PDB entry 7DSO | X-ray diffraction, 2.34 A resolution | chains A and B

== Chain A (and B) ==
Molecule: Anthranilate phosphoribosyltransferase
Organism: Saccharomyces cerevisiae S288C
Notes: EC 2.4.2.18; chain B of this document is another copy of the same molecule, construct and numbering; everything in this record applies to it too
UniProtKB: P07285 (TRPD_YEAST); residues 1-380 here = UniProt positions 1-380
Sequence (383 residues; row label = number of the first residue in the row; numbers below 1 keep their minus sign (His-2 is residue -2)):
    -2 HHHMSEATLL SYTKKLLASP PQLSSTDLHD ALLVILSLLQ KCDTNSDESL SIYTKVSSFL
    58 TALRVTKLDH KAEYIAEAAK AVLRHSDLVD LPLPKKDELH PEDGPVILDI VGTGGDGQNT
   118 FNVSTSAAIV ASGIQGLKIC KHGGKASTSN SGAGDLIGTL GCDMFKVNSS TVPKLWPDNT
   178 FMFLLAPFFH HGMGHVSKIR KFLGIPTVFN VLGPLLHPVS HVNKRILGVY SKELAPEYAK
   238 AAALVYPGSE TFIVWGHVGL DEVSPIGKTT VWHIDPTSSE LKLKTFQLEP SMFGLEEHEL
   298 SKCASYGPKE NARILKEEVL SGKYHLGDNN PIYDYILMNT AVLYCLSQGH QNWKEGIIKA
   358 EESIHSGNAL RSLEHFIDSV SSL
Not modelled in the structure: -2, 91-101, 142-150, 275-278 (chain B: 91-101, 142-150, 276-279)
Construct notes: expression tag (-2 to 0)
Small-molecule neighbours: 2-amino-4-fluorobenzoic acid (FA0): Ala183, Pro184, His187, Met190, Arg197, Gly210, Leu213
Swiss-Prot annotation at these positions:
  - binding site (5-phospho-alpha-D-ribose 1-diphosphate): Gly109, Asn119, Ser121, Thr122, Lys142, Ser144, Ser146
  - binding site (Mg(2+)): Asp258, Glu259

== How chain A and chain B interact ==
Contacting residue pairs (56; chain A residue first):
  Leu7(A) with Leu200(B); Gly201(B); Ile202(B), hydrophobic
  Lys11(A) with Gly201(B)
  Leu14(A) with Ile202(B), hydrophobic
  Ser16(A) with Lys64(B), hydrogen bond
  Asn42(A) with Asn42(B), hydrogen bond (side chain-backbone); Ser43(B); Asp44(B), hydrogen bond; Leu47(B)
  Asp44(A) with Lys195(B), salt bridge; Phe199(B)
  Ser46(A) with Leu47(B)
  Leu47(A) with Ser46(B); Leu47(B), hydrophobic; Tyr50(B), hydrophobic; Phe199(B), hydrophobic
  Ser48(A) with Phe199(B)
  Tyr50(A) with Leu47(B), hydrophobic; Thr51(B)
  Thr51(A) with Tyr50(B); Ser54(B), hydrogen bond (backbone-side chain); Ile196(B); Phe199(B); Leu200(B)
  Lys52(A) with Phe199(B), hydrogen bond (side chain-backbone)
  Ser54(A) with Thr51(B), hydrogen bond (side chain-backbone); Ser54(B); Ser55(B)
  Ser55(A) with Ser54(B); Thr58(B), hydrogen bond; Leu200(B); Ile202(B)
  Thr58(A) with Ser55(B), hydrogen bond; Ala59(B)
  Ala59(A) with Thr58(B); Val62(B), hydrophobic
  Arg61(A) with Leu14(B)
  Val62(A) with Leu14(B), hydrophobic; Val62(B), hydrophobic
  Lys64(A) with Leu14(B); Ser16(B), hydrogen bond
  Ile196(A) with Thr51(B)
  Phe199(A) with Asp44(B); Leu47(B), hydrophobic; Ser48(B); Thr51(B); Lys52(B), hydrogen bond (backbone-side chain)
  Leu200(A) with Leu7(B); Thr51(B); Ser55(B)
  Gly201(A) with Leu7(B); Lys11(B)
  Ile202(A) with Leu7(B), hydrophobic; Leu14(B), hydrophobic; Ser55(B)
Interface residues without a listed pair, chain A (28 interface residues in all): Thr10, Thr63, Lys195, Lys198
Interface residues without a listed pair, chain B (27 interface residues in all): Thr10, Thr63

== Summary ==
Chain A and chain B form an interface of 28 and 27 residues respectively; the contacts include 10 hydrogen
bonds and 1 salt bridge. Among the polar pairs are Asp44(A)-Lys195(B), Ser16(A)-Lys64(B) and
Asn42(A)-Asn42(B). Chain A binds 2-amino-4-fluorobenzoic acid.
Chain A and chain B are both Anthranilate phosphoribosyltransferase (Saccharomyces cerevisiae S288C); the
structure, Anthranilate phosphoribosyltransferase from Saccharomyces cerevisiae in complex with
4-fluoroanthranilate, was determined by X-ray diffraction, deposited together with 7DSJ, 7DSM, 7DSP and 7DSR.
